4L7Y - chains A and D of the 4 polymer chains in the assembly; structure by X-ray diffraction, 1.80 A resolution.

# Chain A
Protein: Hemoglobin subunit alpha
Source organism: Homo sapiens
UniProtKB: P69905 (HBA_HUMAN); residues 1-141 here correspond to UniProt positions 2-142 (UniProt number = residue number + 1)
Sequence (141 residues; numbered 1 to 141; the number before each row is that of its first residue):
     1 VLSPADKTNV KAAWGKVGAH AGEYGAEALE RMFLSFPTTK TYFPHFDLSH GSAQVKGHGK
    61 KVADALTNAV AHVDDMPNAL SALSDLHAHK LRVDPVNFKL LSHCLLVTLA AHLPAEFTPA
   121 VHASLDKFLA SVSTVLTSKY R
Bound ions: Mesoheme Fe near His-87 (its only coordinating residue here)
Residues lining bound ligands: Mesoheme (MH0): Met-32, Thr-39, Tyr-42, Phe-43, His-45, Phe-46, His-58, Lys-61, Val-62, Ala-65, Leu-66, Leu-83, Leu-86, His-87, Leu-91, Val-93, Asn-97, Phe-98, Leu-101, Leu-105, Val-132, Leu-136
Curated features (UniProtKB/Swiss-Prot):
  - binding site (O2): His-58
  - binding site (heme b): His-87
  - site: Thr-8, Asn-9 (Microbial infection: Cleavage), Lys-11 (Not glycated), Ala-13, Trp-14 (Microbial infection: Cleavage), Tyr-24, Gly-25 (Microbial infection: Cleavage), Leu-29, Glu-30 (Microbial infection: Cleavage), His-45, Phe-46 (Microbial infection: Cleavage), Asp-47, Leu-48 (Microbial infection: Cleavage), Ser-52, Ala-53 (Microbial infection: Cleavage), Val-55, Lys-56 (Microbial infection: Cleavage), Lys-56 (Not glycated), Gly-59, Lys-60 (Microbial infection: Cleavage), Lys-60 (Not glycated), Lys-90 (Not glycated), Leu-91, Arg-92 (Microbial infection: Cleavage), Lys-99 (Not glycated), Leu-106, Val-107 (Microbial infection: Cleavage), Thr-108, Leu-109 (Microbial infection: Cleavage), Val-121, His-122 (Microbial infection: Cleavage), Ser-133, Thr-134 (Microbial infection: Cleavage)
  - modified residue: Ser-3 (Phosphoserine), Lys-7 (N6-succinyllysine), Thr-8 (Phosphothreonine), Lys-11 (N6-succinyllysine), Lys-16 (N6-acetyllysine), Tyr-24 (Phosphotyrosine), Ser-35 (Phosphoserine), Lys-40 (N6-succinyllysine), Ser-49 (Phosphoserine), Ser-102 (Phosphoserine), Thr-108 (Phosphothreonine), Ser-124 (Phosphoserine), Ser-131 (Phosphoserine), Thr-134 (Phosphothreonine), Thr-137 (Phosphothreonine), Ser-138 (Phosphoserine)
  - glycosylation (N-linked (Glc) (glycation) lysine): Lys-7, Lys-16, Lys-40, Lys-61

# Chain D
Protein: Hemoglobin subunit beta
Source organism: Homo sapiens
UniProtKB: P68871 (HBB_HUMAN); residues 1-146 here correspond to UniProt positions 2-147 (UniProt number = residue number + 1)
Sequence (146 residues; each row starts with the number of its first residue):
     1 VHLTPEEKSA VTALWGKVNV DEVGGEALGR LLVVYPWTQR FFESFGDLST PDAVMGNPKV
    61 KAHGKKVLGA FSDGLAHLDN LKGTFATLSE LHCDKLHVDP ENFRLLGNVL VCVLAHHFGK
   121 EFTPPVQAAY QKVVAGVANA LAHKYH
Unresolved in the structure: 1
Bound ions: Mesoheme Fe near His-92 (its only coordinating residue here)
Residues lining bound ligands:
  - (2R)-2,3-diphosphoglyceric acid / IRL: His-2, Thr-4, Lys-82, Lys-132, Asn-139, His-143
  - Mesoheme (MH0): Leu-31, Thr-38, Phe-41, Phe-42, Phe-45, His-63, Lys-66, Val-67, Ala-70, Phe-71, Phe-85, Leu-88, Leu-91, His-92, Leu-96, Val-98, Asn-102, Phe-103, Leu-106, Val-137, Leu-141
Curated features (UniProtKB/Swiss-Prot):
  - binding site ((2R)-2,3-bisphosphoglycerate): Val-1, His-2, Lys-82, His-143
  - binding site (heme b): His-63, His-92
  - site: Glu-7, Lys-8 (Microbial infection: Cleavage), Gly-25, Glu-26 (Microbial infection: Cleavage), Gly-29, Arg-30 (Microbial infection: Cleavage), Tyr-35, Pro-36 (Microbial infection: Cleavage), Trp-37, Thr-38 (Microbial infection: Cleavage), Phe-45, Gly-46 (Microbial infection: Cleavage), Asp-52, Ala-53 (Microbial infection: Cleavage), Gly-56, Asn-57 (Microbial infection: Cleavage), Lys-59 (Not glycated), Phe-71, Ser-72 (Microbial infection: Cleavage), Gly-74, Leu-75 (Microbial infection: Cleavage), Lys-82 (Not glycated), Thr-84, Phe-85 (Microbial infection: Cleavage), His-92, Cys-93 (Microbial infection: Cleavage), Lys-95 (Not glycated), Arg-104, Leu-105 (Microbial infection: Cleavage), Leu-110, Val-111 (Microbial infection: Cleavage), Gly-119, Lys-120 (Microbial infection: Cleavage), Phe-122, Thr-123 (Microbial infection: Cleavage), Ala-128, Ala-129 (Microbial infection: Cleavage) and 2 more in UniProt
  - modified residue: Val-1 (N-acetylvaline), Ser-9 (Phosphoserine), Thr-12 (Phosphothreonine), Ser-44 (Phosphoserine), Thr-50 (Phosphothreonine), Lys-59 (N6-acetyllysine), Lys-82 (N6-acetyllysine), Thr-87 (Phosphothreonine), Cys-93 (S-nitrosocysteine), Lys-144 (N6-acetyllysine)
  - glycosylation: Val-1 (N-linked (Glc) (glycation) valine), Lys-8 (N-linked (Glc) (glycation) lysine), Lys-17 (N-linked (Glc) (glycation) lysine), Lys-66 (N-linked (Glc) (glycation) lysine), Lys-120 (N-linked (Glc) (glycation) lysine), Lys-144 (N-linked (Glc) (glycation) lysine)

# How chain A and chain D interact
Pairs across the interface - 25 pairs, chain A then chain D:
  Pro-37(A) with His-146(D)
  Thr-38(A) with Pro-100(D)
  Lys-40(A) with His-146(D), hydrogen bond (side chain-backbone)
  Thr-41(A) with His-97(D); Asp-99(D); Tyr-145(D)
  Tyr-42(A) with Arg-40(D); Asp-99(D), hydrogen bond
  Pro-44(A) with His-97(D)
  Leu-91(A) with Arg-40(D), hydrogen bond (backbone-side chain)
  Arg-92(A) with Trp-37(D); Arg-40(D), hydrogen bond (backbone-side chain); Glu-43(D), salt bridge
  Asp-94(A) with Trp-37(D), hydrogen bond; Asp-99(D); Glu-101(D); Leu-105(D)
  Pro-95(A) with Trp-37(D)
  Val-96(A) with Glu-101(D)
  Asn-97(A) with Asp-99(D), hydrogen bond
  Tyr-140(A) with Trp-37(D), hydrophobic
  Arg-141(A) with Val-34(D), hydrogen bond (side chain-backbone); Tyr-35(D); Pro-36(D); Trp-37(D)
Also at the interface, not in a pair above, chain D (15 interface residues in all): Gln-39, Val-98

# In short
14 residues of chain A and 15 residues of chain D are in contact, with 7 hydrogen bonds and 1 salt bridge.
Polar contacts include Arg-92(A)/Glu-43(D), Lys-40(A)/His-146(D) and Tyr-42(A)/Asp-99(D). Chain A binds
Mesoheme. Bound to chain D: (2R)-2,3-diphosphoglyceric acid / IRL and Mesoheme.
Chain A is Hemoglobin subunit alpha and chain D is Hemoglobin subunit beta, both from Homo sapiens; the
structure, Deoxygenated Hb in complex with the allosteric effectors, IRL2500 and 2,3-DPG, was determined by
X-ray diffraction.
